PDB entry 8TS5 | X-ray diffraction, 2.10 A resolution | chains A and G of the 3 polymer chains in the assembly

== Chain A ==
Protein: S1C variant of Fab C1 heavy chain
Organism: Homo sapiens
Notes: antibody fragment or engineered binder
Sequence (223 residues; each row starts with the number of its first residue; note: 22 numbers in that range are skipped by the numbering (no residue carries them; nothing is unmodelled there)):
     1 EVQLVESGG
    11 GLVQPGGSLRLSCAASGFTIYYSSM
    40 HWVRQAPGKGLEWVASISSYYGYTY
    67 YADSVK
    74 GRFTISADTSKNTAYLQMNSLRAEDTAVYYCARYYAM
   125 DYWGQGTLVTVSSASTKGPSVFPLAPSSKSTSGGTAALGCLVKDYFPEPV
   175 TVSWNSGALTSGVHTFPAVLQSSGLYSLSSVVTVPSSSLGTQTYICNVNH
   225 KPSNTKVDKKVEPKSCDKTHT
Unresolved in the structure: 239-245
Cystine bridges: Cys-23/Cys-104, Cys-164/Cys-220
Metal / ion sites: Na+ site 1 near Thr-175 (its only coordinating residue here); Na+ site 2 near Pro-191 (its only coordinating residue here)

== Chain G ==
Protein: S1C variant of Fab C1 light chain
Organism: Homo sapiens
Notes: engineered mutation(s): SPHAGLSSP replaced by QGTTS; Q165S, K167Y; antibody fragment or engineered binder
Sequence (215 residues; each row starts with the number of its first residue; note: 18 numbers in that range are skipped by the numbering (no residue carries them; nothing is unmodelled there)):
     1 DIQMTQSPSSLSASVGDRVTITCRASQSVSSA
    39 VAWYQQKPGKAPKLLIYSAS
    66 SLYSGVP
    74 SRFSGSR
    83 SGTDFTLTISSLQPEDFATYYCQQYYGYGGYP
  114A I
   115 TFGQGTKVEIKRTVAAPSVFIFPPSDEQLKSGTASVVCLLNNFYPREAKV
   165 SWYVDNALQSGNSQESVTEQDSKDSTYSLSSTLTLSKADYEKHKVYACEV
   215 TQGTTS
   223 VTKSFNRGEC
Unresolved in the structure: 111-112
Cystine bridges: Cys-23/Cys-104, Cys-152/Cys-212
Metal / ion sites: Na+ site 1 near Glu-141 (its only coordinating residue here); Na+ site 2 near Glu-161 (its only coordinating residue here)

== Chain A / chain G interface ==
Residue-residue contacts (70):
  His-40(A) / Ile-114A(G)
  Val-42(A) / Phe-116(G)  hydrophobic
  Gln-44(A) / Gln-44(G)  hydrogen bond
  Gln-44(A) / Tyr-103(G)  hydrogen bond
  Gly-49(A) / Tyr-103(G)
  Leu-50(A) / Pro-50(G)  hydrophobic
  Leu-50(A) / Tyr-103(G)  hydrophobic
  Leu-50(A) / Phe-116(G)
  Trp-52(A) / Tyr-113(G)  hydrophobic
  Trp-52(A) / Pro-114(G)
  Trp-52(A) / Ile-114A(G)
  Trp-52(A) / Phe-116(G)
  Ser-55(A) / Ile-114A(G)
  Tyr-64(A) / Tyr-110(G)  hydrophobic
  Tyr-103(A) / Gln-44(G)
  Tyr-103(A) / Lys-48(G)
  Tyr-103(A) / Ala-49(G)  hydrophobic
  Tyr-108(A) / Tyr-42(G)
  Tyr-108(A) / Gln-105(G)  hydrogen bond (backbone-side chain)
  Tyr-108(A) / Tyr-107(G)  hydrophobic
  Ala-109(A) / Tyr-42(G)
  Ala-109(A) / Leu-52(G)
  Ala-109(A) / Tyr-55(G)  hydrophobic
  Ala-109(A) / Tyr-107(G)  hydrophobic
  Met-110(A) / Tyr-42(G)  hydrogen bond (backbone-side chain)
  Met-110(A) / Leu-52(G)
  Met-110(A) / Gln-105(G)
  Met-110(A) / Ile-114A(G)  hydrophobic
  Asp-125(A) / Leu-52(G)
  Asp-125(A) / Tyr-68(G)  hydrogen bond
  Tyr-126(A) / Tyr-68(G)
  Trp-127(A) / Tyr-42(G)  hydrophobic
  Trp-127(A) / Ala-49(G)  hydrophobic
  Trp-127(A) / Pro-50(G)
  Gly-128(A) / Ala-49(G)
  Val-145(A) / Glu-141(G)
  Phe-146(A) / Ser-139(G)
  Phe-146(A) / Gln-142(G)
  Pro-147(A) / Ser-139(G)
  Pro-147(A) / Glu-141(G)
  Leu-148(A) / Phe-136(G)  hydrophobic
  Leu-148(A) / Val-151(G)  hydrophobic
  Ala-149(A) / Phe-136(G)
  Thr-155(A) / Lys-225(G)  hydrogen bond
  Ser-156(A) / Phe-134(G)
  Ala-161(A) / Phe-134(G)  hydrophobic
  Ala-161(A) / Phe-136(G)
  Ala-161(A) / Leu-153(G)  hydrophobic
  Leu-165(A) / Ser-149(G)
  Lys-167(A) / Gln-142(G)
  Lys-167(A) / Ser-149(G)
  His-188(A) / Asn-155(G)
  His-188(A) / Asn-156(G)  hydrogen bond
  His-188(A) / Thr-182(G)
  His-188(A) / Ser-192(G)  hydrogen bond
  Phe-190(A) / Leu-153(G)  hydrophobic
  Phe-190(A) / Ser-180(G)
  Phe-190(A) / Thr-182(G)
  Phe-190(A) / Ser-192(G)
  Phe-190(A) / Leu-193(G)
  Phe-190(A) / Ser-194(G)
  Pro-191(A) / Ser-180(G)  hydrogen bond (backbone-side chain)
  Pro-191(A) / Val-181(G)
  Val-193(A) / Gln-178(G)
  Val-193(A) / Glu-179(G)
  Leu-194(A) / Gln-178(G)  hydrogen bond (backbone-side chain)
  Gln-195(A) / Gln-178(G)
  Val-205(A) / Leu-153(G)  hydrophobic
  Thr-207(A) / Asn-155(G)
  Lys-233(A) / Glu-141(G)  salt bridge
Other interface residues (no listed pair), chain A (42 interface residues in all): Lys-48, Glu-51, Tyr-67, Thr-159, Leu-162, Thr-189, Ser-203
Other interface residues (no listed pair), chain G (38 interface residues in all): Ala-40, Thr-147, Asp-185

== Summary ==
Chain A and chain G form an interface of 42 and 38 residues respectively, with 10 hydrogen bonds and 1 salt
bridge. Among the polar pairs are Lys-233(A)/Glu-141(G), Gln-44(A)/Gln-44(G) and Gln-44(A)/Tyr-103(G).
Here chain A is S1C variant of Fab C1 heavy chain and chain G is S1C variant of Fab C1 light chain, both from
Homo sapiens. Entry 8TS5 (Structure of the apo FabS1C_C1) was determined by X-ray diffraction, deposited
together with 8T58, 8T6I, 8T7F, 8T7G, 8T7I, 8T8I and 3 further entries.
